PDB entry 8UTP | electron microscopy, 3.20 A resolution | chains E and I of the 7 polymer chains in the assembly

[Chain E]
Name: Tubulin alpha-1B chain
From: Sus scrofa
UniProtKB: Q2XVP4 (TBA1B_PIG); residue numbers follow UniProt; this construct covers 1-451
Chain sequence (451 residues; numbered 1 to 451; the number before each row is that of its first residue):
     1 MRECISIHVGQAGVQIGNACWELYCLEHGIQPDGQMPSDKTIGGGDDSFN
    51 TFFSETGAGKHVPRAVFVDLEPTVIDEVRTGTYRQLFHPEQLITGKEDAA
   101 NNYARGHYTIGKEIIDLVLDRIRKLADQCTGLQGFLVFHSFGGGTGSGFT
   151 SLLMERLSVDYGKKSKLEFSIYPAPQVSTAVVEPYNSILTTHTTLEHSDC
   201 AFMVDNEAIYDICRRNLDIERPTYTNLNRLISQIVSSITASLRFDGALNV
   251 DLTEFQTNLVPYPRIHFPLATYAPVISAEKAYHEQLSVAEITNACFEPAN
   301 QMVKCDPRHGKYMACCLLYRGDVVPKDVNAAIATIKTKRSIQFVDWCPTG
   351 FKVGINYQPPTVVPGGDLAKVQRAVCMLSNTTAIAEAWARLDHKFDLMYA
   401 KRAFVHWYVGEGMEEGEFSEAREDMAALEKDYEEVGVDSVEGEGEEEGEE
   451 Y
Curated features (UniProtKB/Swiss-Prot):
  - motif: Met-1 to Cys-4 (MREC motif)
  - active site: Glu-254
  - binding site (GTP): Gly-10, Gln-11, Ala-12, Gln-15, Glu-71, Ala-99, Ser-140, Gly-143, Gly-144, Thr-145, Gly-146, Thr-179, Glu-183, Asn-206, Tyr-224, Asn-228, Leu-252
  - binding site (Mg(2+)): Glu-71
  - site: Tyr-451 (Involved in polymerization)
  - modified residue: Lys-40 (N6,N6,N6-trimethyllysine), Ser-48 (Phosphoserine), Ser-232 (Phosphoserine), Tyr-282 (3'-nitrotyrosine), Arg-339 (Omega-N-methylarginine), Ser-439 (Phosphoserine), Glu-443 (5-glutamyl polyglutamate), Glu-445 (5-glutamyl polyglutamate), Tyr-451 (3'-nitrotyrosine)
  - cross-link (Glycyl lysine isopeptide (Lys-Gly)): Lys-326 (interchain with G-Cter in ubiquitin), Lys-370 (interchain with G-Cter in ubiquitin)
Ion coordination: Mg2+: Glu-71 (together with GTP)
Ligand contacts: GTP (guanosine-5'-triphosphate): Gly-10, Gln-11, Ala-12, Gln-15, Glu-71, Asp-98, Ala-99, Ala-100, Asn-101, Ser-140, Gly-142, Gly-143, Gly-144, Thr-145, Gly-146, Ile-171, Thr-179, Glu-183, Asn-206, Tyr-224, Leu-227, Asn-228, Ile-231

[Chain I]
Name: Tubulin beta-2B chain
From: Sus scrofa
UniProtKB: A0A287AGU7 (A0A287AGU7_PIG); residue numbers follow UniProt; this construct covers 1-445
Chain sequence (445 residues; each row starts with the number of its first residue):
     1 MREIVHIQAGQCGNQIGAKFWEVISDEHGIDPTGSYHGDSDLQLERINVY
    51 YNEATGNKYVPRAILVDLEPGTMDSVRSGPFGQIFRPDNFVFGQSGAGNN
   101 WAKGHYTEGAELVDSVLDVVRKESESCDCLQGFQLTHSLGGGTGSGMGTL
   151 LISKIREEYPDRIMNTFSVMPSPKVSDTVVEPYNATLSVHQLVENTDETY
   201 CIDNEALYDICFRTLKLTTPTYGDLNHLVSATMSGVTTCLRFPGQLNADL
   251 RKLAVNMVPFPRLHFFMPGFAPLTSRGSQQYRALTVPELTQQMFDSKNMM
   301 AACDPRHGRYLTVAAIFRGRMSMKEVDEQMLNVQNKNSSYFVEWIPNNVK
   351 TAVCDIPPRGLKMSATFIGNSTAIQELFKRISEQFTAMFRRKAFLHWYTG
   401 EGMDEMEFTEAESNMNDLVSEYQQYQDATADEQGEFEEEEGEDEA
Disordered / not traced: 434-445
Ligand contacts:
  - GDP (guanosine-5'-diphosphate): Gly-10, Gln-11, Cys-12, Gln-15, Ile-16, Asn-99, Ser-138, Gly-141, Gly-142, Thr-143, Gly-144, Asp-177, Glu-181, Asn-204, Tyr-222, Leu-225, Asn-226
  - GTP (guanosine-5'-triphosphate): Gln-245, Leu-246, Lys-252
  - taxol (TA1): Glu-22, Val-23, Asp-26, Glu-27, Leu-215, Leu-217, Asp-224, His-227, Leu-228, Ala-231, Ser-234, Phe-270, Pro-272, Leu-273, Thr-274, Arg-276, Gln-279, Arg-318, Pro-358, Arg-359, Gly-360, Leu-361

[Interface between chain E and chain I]
Contacting residue pairs (74):
  Gln-11(E) with Gly-244(I), hydrogen bond (side chain-backbone); Gln-245(I), hydrogen bond (side chain-backbone); Leu-246(I); Asn-247(I), hydrogen bond
  Gln-15(E) with Gln-245(I)
  Glu-71(E) with Asn-247(I)
  Pro-72(E) with Arg-46(I)
  Thr-73(E) with Arg-2(I); Pro-243(I); Asn-247(I)
  Val-74(E) with Asn-247(I)
  Asp-76(E) with Arg-46(I), salt bridge
  Glu-77(E) with Pro-243(I)
  Gly-95(E) with Met-1(I)
  Lys-96(E) with Arg-2(I)
  Glu-97(E) with Gln-131(I); Arg-162(I), salt bridge; Arg-251(I), salt bridge
  Asp-98(E) with Asp-249(I)
  Ala-100(E) with Arg-251(I); Lys-252(I); Val-255(I)
  Asn-101(E) with Lys-252(I); Asn-256(I)
  Arg-105(E) with Arg-251(I)
  Gln-176(E) with Leu-331(I); Asn-347(I)
  Val-177(E) with Asp-327(I)
  Ser-178(E) with Asn-347(I)
  Thr-179(E) with Leu-246(I); Asp-327(I); Lys-350(I), hydrogen bond (backbone-side chain); Thr-351(I)
  Ala-180(E) with Asn-256(I); Lys-350(I)
  Val-181(E) with Asn-256(I), hydrogen bond (backbone-side chain); Ile-345(I), hydrophobic; Asn-347(I)
  Val-182(E) with Asn-256(I)
  Tyr-210(E) with Met-323(I); Lys-324(I); Asp-327(I)
  Arg-214(E) with Lys-324(I)
  Glu-220(E) with Lys-324(I)
  Arg-221(E) with Ser-322(I); Glu-325(I)
  Pro-222(E) with Ser-322(I); Met-323(I); Lys-324(I)
  Thr-223(E) with Gln-245(I)
  Tyr-224(E) with Met-323(I), hydrophobic
  His-393(E) with Gln-433(I), hydrogen bond
  Lys-394(E) with Pro-346(I)
  Asp-396(E) with Gln-433(I)
  Leu-397(E) with Trp-344(I); Asp-431(I); Glu-432(I); Gln-433(I)
  Met-398(E) with Pro-346(I)
  Lys-401(E) with Phe-260(I); Trp-344(I)
  Arg-402(E) with Phe-260(I)
  Ala-403(E) with Phe-260(I), hydrophobic; Trp-344(I), hydrophobic
  Phe-404(E) with Val-255(I); Asn-256(I); Val-258(I); Pro-259(I), hydrogen bond (backbone-backbone)
  His-406(E) with Pro-259(I); Phe-260(I); Pro-261(I)
  Trp-407(E) with Ala-254(I); Val-255(I), hydrophobic; Val-258(I), hydrogen bond (side chain-backbone)
Interface residues without a listed pair, chain E (41 interface residues in all): Thr-80
Interface residues without a listed pair, chain I (45 interface residues in all): Glu-45, Cys-129, Leu-130, Phe-242, Thr-312, Met-321, Glu-343, Asn-348, Val-349, Asp-355

[Summary]
41 residues of chain E face 45 of chain I across their interface, with 8 hydrogen bonds and 3 salt bridges.
Among the polar pairs are Asp-76(E)/Arg-46(I), Glu-97(E)/Arg-162(I) and Glu-97(E)/Arg-251(I). GTP is bound
between chain E and chain I.
Chain E is Tubulin alpha-1B chain and chain I is Tubulin beta-2B chain, both from Sus scrofa; the structure,
KIF1A[1-393] - AMP-PNP two-heads-bound state in complex with a microtubule - class T3L1, was determined by
electron microscopy (same publication as 8UTN, 8UTO, 8UTQ, 8UTR, 8UTS, 8UTT and 4 further entries).
